Entry 2HOZ (X-ray diffraction, 2.20 A resolution); this record covers chains A and B.

# Chain A
Protein: Glutamate-1-semialdehyde 2,1-aminomutase (GSAM) pmp-form
From: Synechococcus elongatus
Notes: EC 5.4.3.8
UniProt: P24630 (GSA_SYNP6); residues 1002-1433 here correspond to UniProt positions 1-432 (UniProt number = residue number - 1001)
Sequence (432 residues; row label = number of the first residue in the row):
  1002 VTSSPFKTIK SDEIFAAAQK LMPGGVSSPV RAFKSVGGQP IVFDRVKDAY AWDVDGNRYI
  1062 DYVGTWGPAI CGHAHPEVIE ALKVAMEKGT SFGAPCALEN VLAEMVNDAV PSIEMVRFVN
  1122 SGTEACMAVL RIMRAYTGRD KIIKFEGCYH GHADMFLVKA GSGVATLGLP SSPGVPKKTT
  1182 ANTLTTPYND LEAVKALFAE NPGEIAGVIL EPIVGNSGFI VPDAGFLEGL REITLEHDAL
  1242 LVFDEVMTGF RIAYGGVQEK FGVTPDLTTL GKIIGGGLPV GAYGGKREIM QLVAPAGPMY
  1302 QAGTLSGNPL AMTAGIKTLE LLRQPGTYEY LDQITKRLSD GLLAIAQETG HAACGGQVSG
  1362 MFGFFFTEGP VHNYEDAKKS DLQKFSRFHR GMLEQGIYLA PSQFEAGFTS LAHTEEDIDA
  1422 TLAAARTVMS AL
Unresolved in the structure: 1002-1006
Construct notes: conflict Asn1108 (Ile107 in P24630), Ile1133 (Leu132 in P24630), Ser1172 (Asp171 in P24630), Lys1179 (Ser178 in P24630), Thr1187 (Ala186 in P24630), Gly1327 (Ala326 in P24630)
Small-molecule neighbours:
  - (4S)-4,5-diaminopentanoic acid (HOZ): Glu1147, Gly1162, Ser1163, Pro1188, Asn1374, Glu1376, Lys1379
  - 4'-deoxy-4'-aminopyridoxal-5'-phosphate (PMP), molecule 1: Ser1122, Gly1123, Thr1124, Cys1127, Tyr1150, His1151, Gly1152, Glu1212, Asn1217, Asp1245, Val1247, Met1248, Lys1273
  - 4'-deoxy-4'-aminopyridoxal-5'-phosphate (PMP), molecule 2: Glu1125, Ala1303, Gly1304, Thr1305

# Chain B
Protein: Glutamate-1-semialdehyde 2,1-aminomutase (GSAM) pmp-form
From: Synechococcus elongatus
Notes: EC 5.4.3.8
UniProt: P24630 (GSA_SYNP6); residues 2002-2433 here correspond to UniProt positions 1-432 (UniProt number = residue number - 2001)
Sequence (432 residues; each row starts with the number of its first residue):
  2002 VTSSPFKTIK SDEIFAAAQK LMPGGVSSPV RAFKSVGGQP IVFDRVKDAY AWDVDGNRYI
  2062 DYVGTWGPAI CGHAHPEVIE ALKVAMEKGT SFGAPCALEN VLAEMVNDAV PSIEMVRFVN
  2122 SGTEACMAVL RIMRAYTGRD KIIKFEGCYH GHADMFLVKA GSGVATLGLP SSPGVPKKTT
  2182 ANTLTTPYND LEAVKALFAE NPGEIAGVIL EPIVGNSGFI VPDAGFLEGL REITLEHDAL
  2242 LVFDEVMTGF RIAYGGVQEK FGVTPDLTTL GKIIGGGLPV GAYGGKREIM QLVAPAGPMY
  2302 QAGTLSGNPL AMTAGIKTLE LLRQPGTYEY LDQITKRLSD GLLAIAQETG HAACGGQVSG
  2362 MFGFFFTEGP VHNYEDAKKS DLQKFSRFHR GMLEQGIYLA PSQFEAGFTS LAHTEEDIDA
  2422 TLAAARTVMS AL
Unresolved in the structure: 2002-2006, 2162-2168
Construct notes: conflict Asn2108 (Ile107 in P24630), Ile2133 (Leu132 in P24630), Ser2172 (Asp171 in P24630), Lys2179 (Ser178 in P24630), Thr2187 (Ala186 in P24630), Gly2327 (Ala326 in P24630)
Small-molecule neighbours:
  - 4'-deoxy-4'-aminopyridoxal-5'-phosphate (PMP), molecule 1: Ser2122, Gly2123, Thr2124, Cys2127, Tyr2150, His2151, Gly2152, Glu2212, Asn2217, Asp2245, Val2247, Met2248, Lys2273
  - 4'-deoxy-4'-aminopyridoxal-5'-phosphate (PMP), molecule 2: Glu2125, Gly2304, Thr2305

# Chain A / chain B interface
Residue-residue contacts (231):
  Ile1015(A) with Asn2101(B), hydrogen bond (backbone-side chain)
  Ala1018(A) with Asn2101(B)
  Ala1019(A) with Asn2101(B)
  Gln1020(A) with Met2116(B)
  Lys1021(A) with Glu2115(B); Met2116(B); Arg2288(B), hydrogen bond (backbone-side chain)
  Leu1022(A) with Asn2101(B); Ala2104(B), hydrophobic; Asn2108(B); Met2116(B); Val2117(B), hydrogen bond (backbone-backbone)
  Met1023(A) with Glu2100(B); Asn2101(B); Ala2104(B), hydrophobic; Met2116(B); Val2117(B); Phe2119(B), hydrophobic
  Pro1024(A) with Met2116(B); Val2117(B); Arg2118(B), hydrogen bond (backbone-side chain); Met2291(B); Val2294(B), hydrophobic; Pro2296(B); Ala2297(B)
  Gly1025(A) with Pro2296(B); Ala2297(B)
  Val1027(A) with Arg2118(B), hydrogen bond (backbone-side chain); Pro2296(B)
  Ser1028(A) with Glu2100(B), hydrogen bond; Arg2118(B), hydrogen bond (backbone-side chain); Phe2119(B); Ser2307(B); Gly2308(B)
  Ser1029(A) with Ala2303(B); Gly2304(B), hydrogen bond (side chain-backbone)
  Pro1030(A) with Ala2295(B), hydrophobic; Pro2296(B); Gln2302(B); Ala2303(B)
  Arg1032(A) with Gly2094(B); Ala2095(B); Glu2100(B), salt bridge; Gly2304(B); Thr2305(B), hydrogen bond (side chain-backbone); Leu2306(B); Ser2307(B), hydrogen bond (side chain-backbone)
  Ala1033(A) with Pro2296(B), hydrophobic
  Lys1035(A) with Pro2296(B), hydrogen bond (side chain-backbone)
  Ile1042(A) with Pro2096(B)
  Val1043(A) with Pro2096(B); Cys2097(B), hydrophobic; Ala2098(B)
  Phe1044(A) with Phe2093(B), hydrophobic; Pro2096(B), hydrogen bond (backbone-backbone); Cys2097(B)
  Asp1045(A) with Lys2089(B), salt bridge; Phe2093(B)
  Arg1046(A) with Lys2089(B); Phe2093(B)
  Val1047(A) with Lys2089(B), hydrogen bond (backbone-backbone); Gly2090(B); Phe2093(B), hydrophobic
  Thr1066(A) with Ser2092(B), hydrogen bond; Phe2093(B); Gly2094(B), hydrogen bond (side chain-backbone); Leu2306(B)
  Trp1067(A) with Gly2094(B), hydrogen bond (side chain-backbone); Thr2305(B)
  Ile1080(A) with Met2087(B); Glu2088(B)
  Leu1083(A) with Met2087(B), hydrophobic; Thr2091(B)
  Lys1084(A) with Lys2084(B), hydrogen bond (backbone-side chain); Glu2088(B), salt bridge
  Met1087(A) with Ile2080(B); Leu2083(B), hydrophobic; Lys2084(B); Met2087(B), hydrophobic
  Glu1088(A) with Ala2075(B); Lys2084(B), salt bridge
  Lys1089(A) with Asp2045(B), salt bridge; Arg2046(B); Val2047(B), hydrogen bond (backbone-backbone)
  Gly1090(A) with Val2047(B); Ala2075(B)
  Thr1091(A) with Leu2083(B); Gly2277(B), hydrogen bond (side chain-backbone); Gly2278(B); Leu2279(B)
  Ser1092(A) with Val2047(B); Thr2066(B), hydrogen bond; Gly2278(B)
  Phe1093(A) with Phe2044(B), hydrophobic; Asp2045(B); Arg2046(B); Val2047(B), hydrophobic; Thr2066(B)
  Gly1094(A) with Arg2032(B); Thr2066(B), hydrogen bond (backbone-side chain); Trp2067(B), hydrogen bond (backbone-side chain)
  Ala1095(A) with Arg2032(B); Tyr2399(B)
  Pro1096(A) with Ile2042(B); Val2043(B); Phe2044(B), hydrogen bond (backbone-backbone)
  Cys1097(A) with Val2043(B), hydrophobic; Phe2044(B)
  Ala1098(A) with Val2043(B)
  Glu1100(A) with Met2023(B); Ser2028(B), hydrogen bond; Arg2032(B), salt bridge
  Asn1101(A) with Ile2015(B), hydrogen bond (side chain-backbone); Ala2018(B); Ala2019(B); Leu2022(B); Met2023(B)
  Ala1104(A) with Leu2022(B), hydrophobic; Met2023(B), hydrophobic
  Glu1105(A) with Leu2022(B)
  Asn1108(A) with Leu2022(B)
  Glu1115(A) with Lys2021(B)
  Met1116(A) with Gln2020(B); Lys2021(B); Leu2022(B); Met2023(B), hydrophobic; Pro2024(B)
  Val1117(A) with Leu2022(B), hydrogen bond (backbone-backbone); Met2023(B); Pro2024(B)
  Arg1118(A) with Pro2024(B), hydrogen bond (side chain-backbone); Val2027(B), hydrogen bond (side chain-backbone); Ser2028(B), hydrogen bond (side chain-backbone)
  Phe1119(A) with Met2023(B), hydrophobic; Ser2028(B)
  Asn1121(A) with Asn2121(B); Pro2280(B)
  Ser1122(A) with Glu2125(B), hydrogen bond
  Thr1124(A) with Glu2125(B)
  Glu1125(A) with Ser2122(B), hydrogen bond; Thr2124(B)
  Met1128(A) with Met2128(B), hydrophobic; His2153(B); Ala2154(B), hydrophobic
  Arg1132(A) with His2153(B), hydrogen bond; Asp2155(B), salt bridge; Leu2158(B); Pro2174(B); Gly2175(B)
  Arg1135(A) with Gly2175(B); Pro2177(B)
  Ala1136(A) with Pro2174(B); Gly2175(B)
  Asp1141(A) with Pro2177(B)
  Tyr1150(A) with Tyr2301(B), hydrogen bond; Ala2303(B)
  His1153(A) with Met2128(B); Arg2132(B), hydrogen bond; Tyr2301(B); Gln2302(B); Ala2303(B), hydrogen bond (side chain-backbone)
  Ala1154(A) with Met2128(B), hydrophobic
  Asp1155(A) with Arg2132(B), salt bridge
  Met1156(A) with Asp2155(B)
  Leu1158(A) with Arg2132(B); Tyr2301(B), hydrophobic
  Ser1173(A) with Pro2299(B); Met2300(B); Tyr2301(B), hydrogen bond (side chain-backbone)
  Pro1174(A) with Arg2132(B); Ala2136(B); Pro2299(B); Met2300(B)
  Gly1175(A) with Arg2132(B); Arg2135(B); Ala2136(B)
  Val1176(A) with Arg2132(B)
  Pro1177(A) with Arg2135(B); Asp2141(B); Asn2183(B)
  Lys1179(A) with Lys2179(B); Asn2183(B)
  Thr1180(A) with Thr2180(B)
  Ala1182(A) with Lys2179(B)
  Asn1183(A) with Pro2177(B)
  Lys1273(A) with Thr2305(B)
  Gly1277(A) with Thr2091(B), hydrogen bond (backbone-side chain)
  Gly1278(A) with Thr2091(B); Ser2092(B); Asn2309(B)
  Leu1279(A) with Leu2306(B)
  Pro1280(A) with Asn2121(B); Pro2280(B), hydrophobic; Asn2309(B)
  Arg1288(A) with Lys2021(B), hydrogen bond (side chain-backbone)
  Met1291(A) with Pro2024(B)
  Val1294(A) with Pro2024(B)
  Ala1295(A) with Pro2030(B), hydrophobic
  Pro1296(A) with Pro2024(B); Gly2025(B); Val2027(B); Pro2030(B); Ala2033(B), hydrophobic; Lys2035(B), hydrogen bond (backbone-side chain)
  Ala1297(A) with Gly2025(B)
  Pro1299(A) with Ser2173(B); Pro2174(B)
  Met1300(A) with Pro2174(B)
  Tyr1301(A) with Tyr2150(B); Ser2173(B)
  Gln1302(A) with Pro2030(B); His2153(B)
  Ala1303(A) with Ser2029(B); Pro2030(B); Tyr2150(B); His2153(B)
  Gly1304(A) with Ser2029(B), hydrogen bond (backbone-side chain); Arg2032(B)
  Thr1305(A) with Arg2032(B), hydrogen bond (backbone-side chain); Trp2067(B); Lys2273(B)
  Leu1306(A) with Thr2066(B); Pro2069(B), hydrophobic; Gly2278(B); Leu2279(B)
  Ser1307(A) with Ser2028(B); Arg2032(B), hydrogen bond (backbone-side chain)
  Gly1308(A) with Ser2028(B)
  Asn1309(A) with Gly2278(B)
  Leu1311(A) with Leu2279(B), hydrophobic
  Tyr1399(A) with Ala2095(B)
Other interface residues (no listed pair), chain A (102 interface residues in all): Pro1069, His1074, Ala1075, Lys1178, Gln1292
Other interface residues (no listed pair), chain B (100 interface residues in all): Pro2041, His2074, Glu2105, Val2176, Gln2292, Leu2311

# Summary
Chain A and chain B form an interface of 102 and 100 residues respectively, with 42 hydrogen bonds and 8 salt
bridges. Polar pairs include Arg1032(A)-Glu2100(B), Asp1045(A)-Lys2089(B) and Lys1084(A)-Glu2088(B).
4'-deoxy-4'-aminopyridoxal-5'-phosphate is bound between chain A and chain B. Ligands of chain A:
(4S)-4,5-diaminopentanoic acid.
Both chains are Glutamate-1-semialdehyde 2,1-aminomutase (GSAM) pmp-form (Synechococcus elongatus). Entry 2HOZ
(Inter-subunit signaling in GSAM) was determined by X-ray diffraction, deposited together with 2HOY, 2HP1 and
2HP2.
